Entry 9OJS (X-ray diffraction, 1.85 A resolution); this record covers chains B and C of the 3 polymer chains in the assembly.

Chain B (and C):
Protein: Tumor necrosis factor
Source organism: Homo sapiens
Notes: chain C of this document is another copy of the same molecule, construct and numbering; everything in this record applies to it too
Reference sequence: P01375 (TNFA_HUMAN); residues 1-157 here correspond to UniProt positions 77-233 (UniProt number = residue number + 76)
Sequence (158 residues; each row starts with the number of its first residue; numbering starts at 0):
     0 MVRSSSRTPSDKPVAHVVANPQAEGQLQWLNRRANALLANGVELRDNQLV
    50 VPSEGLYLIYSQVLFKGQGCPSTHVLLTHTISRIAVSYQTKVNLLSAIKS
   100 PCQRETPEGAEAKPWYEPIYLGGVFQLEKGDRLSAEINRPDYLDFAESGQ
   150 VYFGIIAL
Unresolved in the structure: 0-10, 21, 31-33, 45, 85-88, 103-111, 146 (chain C: 0-6, 71-72, 102-111)
Construct notes: initiating methionine (0)
Swiss-Prot annotation at these positions:
  - glycosylation: Ser4 (O-linked (GalNAc...) serine)
Disulfide bonds: Cys69-Cys101
Small-molecule neighbours: A1CB0 ((6R,13R,14R)-10-fluoro-11-[2-(2-hydroxypropan-2-yl)pyrimidin-5-yl]-7H-6,14-methanopyrido[3',2':4,5]imidazo[1,2-b][2,5]benzodiazocin-5(14H)-one): Leu57, Tyr59, Ser60, Tyr119, Leu120, Gly121, Tyr151, Ile155, Leu157

How chain B and chain C interact:
Contacting residue pairs (47):
  Leu55(B) - Thr7(C)
  Leu55(B) - Ser9(C)
  Leu55(B) - Val13(C)  hydrophobic
  Leu55(B) - Leu36(C)  hydrophobic
  Leu57(B) - Ile155(C)  hydrophobic
  His73(B) - Pro113(C)  hydrogen bond (side chain-backbone)
  Leu75(B) - Tyr115(C)  hydrophobic
  Arg82(B) - Asn34(C)  hydrogen bond
  Val91(B) - Asn34(C)
  Asn92(B) - Glu146(C)  hydrogen bond
  Asn92(B) - Ser147(C)  hydrogen bond (side chain-backbone)
  Leu93(B) - Asn34(C)
  Leu93(B) - Gly148(C)
  Leu94(B) - Gly148(C)
  Leu94(B) - Tyr151(C)
  Ser95(B) - Gln61(C)  hydrogen bond (backbone-side chain)
  Ser95(B) - Ser147(C)
  Ser95(B) - Gly148(C)  hydrogen bond (backbone-backbone)
  Ser95(B) - Gln149(C)
  Ala96(B) - Gln61(C)
  Ala96(B) - Pro117(C)  hydrophobic
  Ile97(B) - Leu63(C)
  Ile97(B) - Tyr115(C)
  Ile97(B) - Pro117(C)
  Ile97(B) - Gln149(C)
  Lys98(B) - Pro117(C)
  Ser99(B) - Pro113(C)
  Ser99(B) - Trp114(C)
  Ser99(B) - Tyr115(C)  hydrogen bond (side chain-backbone)
  Tyr119(B) - Gln61(C)
  Tyr119(B) - Tyr119(C)
  Leu120(B) - Gln61(C)
  Leu120(B) - Tyr151(C)
  Gly121(B) - Tyr59(C)
  Gly121(B) - Tyr119(C)  hydrogen bond (backbone-side chain)
  Gly121(B) - Tyr151(C)
  Gly122(B) - Tyr59(C)
  Val123(B) - Ala14(C)
  Val123(B) - His15(C)
  Val123(B) - Tyr59(C)  hydrogen bond (backbone-side chain)
  Val123(B) - Ile155(C)  hydrophobic
  Phe124(B) - His15(C)
  Phe124(B) - Asn34(C)
  Gln125(B) - Leu36(C)
  Leu157(B) - Ser9(C)  hydrogen bond (backbone-side chain)
  Leu157(B) - Lys11(C)
  Leu157(B) - Ile155(C)  hydrophobic
Also at the interface, not in a pair above, chain B (23 interface residues in all): Thr79
Also at the interface, not in a pair above, chain C (27 interface residues in all): Asn39, Leu57, Lys112, Glu116, Ile154

Summary:
23 residues of chain B and 27 residues of chain C are in contact; the contacts include 10 hydrogen bonds.
Polar contacts include His73(B)-Pro113(C), Arg82(B)-Asn34(C) and Asn92(B)-Glu146(C). Bound to chain B:
compound A1CB0.
Chain B and chain C are both Tumor necrosis factor (Homo sapiens); the structure, Crystal structure of TNF
alpha in complex with compound 4, was determined by X-ray diffraction, deposited together with 9OJO, 9OJY and
9OK6.
